PDB entry 4JT0 | X-ray diffraction, 3.10 A resolution | chains A and G of the 30 polymer chains in the assembly

[Chain A]
Protein: Proteasome subunit alpha type-2
Source organism: Saccharomyces cerevisiae
Notes: EC 3.4.25.1
UniProtKB: P23639 (PSA2_YEAST); residue numbers follow UniProt; this construct covers 1-250
Amino-acid sequence (250 residues; each row starts with the number of its first residue):
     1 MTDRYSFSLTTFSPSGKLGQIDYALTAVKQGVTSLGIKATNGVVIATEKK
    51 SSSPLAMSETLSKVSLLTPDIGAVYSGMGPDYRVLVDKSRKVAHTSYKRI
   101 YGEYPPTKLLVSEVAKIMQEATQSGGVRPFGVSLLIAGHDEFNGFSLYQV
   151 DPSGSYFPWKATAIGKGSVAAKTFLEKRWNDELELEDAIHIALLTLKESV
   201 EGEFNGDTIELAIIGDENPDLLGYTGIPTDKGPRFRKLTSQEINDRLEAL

[Chain G]
Protein: Proteasome subunit alpha type-1
Source organism: Saccharomyces cerevisiae
Notes: EC 3.4.25.1
UniProtKB: P21243 (PSA1_YEAST); residues -8 to 243 here correspond to UniProt positions 1-252 (UniProt number = residue number + 9)
Amino-acid sequence (252 residues; row label = number of the first residue in the row; numbers below 1 keep their minus sign (Met-8 is residue -8)):
    -8 MSGAAAASAAGYDRHITIFSPEGRLYQVEYAFKATNQTNINSLAVRGKDC
    42 TVVISQKKVPDKLLDPTTVSYIFCISRTIGMVVNGPIPDARNAALRAKAE
    92 AAEFRYKYGYDMPCDVLAKRMANLSQIYTQRAYMRPLGVILTFVSVDEEL
   142 GPSIYKTDPAGYYVGYKATATGPKQQEITTNLENHFKKSKIDHINEESWE
   192 KVVEFAITHMIDALGTEFSKNDLEVGVATKDKFFTLSAENIEERLVAIAE
   242 QD
Disordered / not traced: -8 to 0

[How chain A and chain G interact]
Residue-residue contacts - 65 pairs, chain A then chain G:
  Asp3(A) - Arg122(G)  salt bridge
  Asp3(A) - Tyr124(G)
  Tyr5(A) - Ile7(G)
  Tyr5(A) - Ala123(G)  hydrophobic
  Tyr5(A) - Tyr124(G)  hydrophobic
  Leu9(A) - Ile9(G)  hydrophobic
  Leu9(A) - Ala123(G)  hydrophobic
  Gln20(A) - Ile9(G)
  Gln20(A) - Phe10(G)  hydrogen bond (side chain-backbone)
  Tyr23(A) - Phe10(G)  hydrophobic
  Tyr23(A) - Ser11(G)
  Tyr23(A) - Pro12(G)  hydrophobic
  Tyr23(A) - Gly14(G)
  Ala24(A) - Phe10(G)  hydrophobic
  Thr26(A) - Pro12(G)
  Thr26(A) - Glu13(G)
  Ala27(A) - Gly14(G)
  Gln30(A) - Glu13(G)
  Pro54(A) - Lys158(G)
  Pro54(A) - Glu174(G)
  Leu55(A) - Tyr157(G)
  Leu55(A) - Lys158(G)  hydrogen bond (backbone-backbone)
  Leu55(A) - Ala159(G)
  Leu55(A) - Thr170(G)
  Leu55(A) - Glu174(G)
  Leu55(A) - Phe177(G)  hydrophobic
  Ala56(A) - Gly156(G)
  Ala56(A) - Tyr157(G)  hydrophobic
  Met57(A) - Val155(G)
  Met57(A) - Gly156(G)  hydrogen bond (backbone-backbone)
  Met57(A) - Tyr157(G)
  Met57(A) - Lys158(G)
  Thr60(A) - Tyr146(G)
  Thr60(A) - Val155(G)
  Thr60(A) - Gly156(G)  hydrogen bond (side chain-backbone)
  Leu61(A) - Tyr153(G)
  Met78(A) - Phe10(G)  hydrophobic
  Met78(A) - Leu16(G)  hydrophobic
  Pro80(A) - Gln117(G)
  Pro80(A) - Ala151(G)
  Pro80(A) - Gly152(G)
  Pro80(A) - Tyr153(G)
  Asp81(A) - Gln117(G)
  Arg83(A) - Ala113(G)  hydrogen bond (side chain-backbone)
  Arg83(A) - Asn114(G)
  Arg83(A) - Gly152(G)  hydrogen bond (side chain-backbone)
  Arg83(A) - Tyr154(G)
  Val84(A) - Asn114(G)
  Val84(A) - Gln117(G)
  Asp87(A) - Lys110(G)  salt bridge
  Asp87(A) - Asn114(G)
  Ala121(A) - Gln121(G)
  Gly125(A) - Arg122(G)
  Gly126(A) - Arg122(G)
  Gly126(A) - Ala123(G)  hydrogen bond (backbone-backbone)
  Val127(A) - Gln121(G)
  Val127(A) - Arg122(G)
  Arg128(A) - Thr8(G)
  Arg128(A) - Phe10(G)
  Arg128(A) - Leu16(G)
  Arg128(A) - Thr120(G)  hydrogen bond (side chain-backbone)
  Arg128(A) - Gln121(G)  hydrogen bond (backbone-backbone)
  Pro129(A) - Phe10(G)
  Phe130(A) - Gln121(G)
  Gly131(A) - Phe10(G)
Also at the interface, not in a pair above, chain A (32 interface residues in all): Thr2, Ser52, Ser53
Also at the interface, not in a pair above, chain G (33 interface residues in all): Arg37, Leu173

[In short]
32 residues of chain A and 33 residues of chain G are in contact; the contacts include 9 hydrogen bonds and 2
salt bridges. Polar contacts include Asp3(A)-Arg122(G), Asp87(A)-Lys110(G) and Gln20(A)-Phe10(G).
Here chain A is Proteasome subunit alpha type-2 and chain G is Proteasome subunit alpha type-1, both from
Saccharomyces cerevisiae. Entry 4JT0 (Yeast 20S proteasome in complex with the dimerized linear mimetic of
TMC-95A - yCP:4a) was determined by X-ray diffraction together with 4JSQ and 4JSU from the same study.
